Entry 9IVG (electron microscopy, 3.00 A resolution); this record covers chains B and G of the 6 polymer chains in the assembly.

# Chain B
Molecule: Guanine nucleotide-binding protein G(I)/G(S)/G(T) subunit beta-1
From: Homo sapiens
UniProt: P62873 (GBB1_HUMAN); residues 2-340 here = UniProt positions 2-340
Sequence (345 residues; row label = number of the first residue in the row; numbers below 1 keep their minus sign (Met-4 is residue -4)):
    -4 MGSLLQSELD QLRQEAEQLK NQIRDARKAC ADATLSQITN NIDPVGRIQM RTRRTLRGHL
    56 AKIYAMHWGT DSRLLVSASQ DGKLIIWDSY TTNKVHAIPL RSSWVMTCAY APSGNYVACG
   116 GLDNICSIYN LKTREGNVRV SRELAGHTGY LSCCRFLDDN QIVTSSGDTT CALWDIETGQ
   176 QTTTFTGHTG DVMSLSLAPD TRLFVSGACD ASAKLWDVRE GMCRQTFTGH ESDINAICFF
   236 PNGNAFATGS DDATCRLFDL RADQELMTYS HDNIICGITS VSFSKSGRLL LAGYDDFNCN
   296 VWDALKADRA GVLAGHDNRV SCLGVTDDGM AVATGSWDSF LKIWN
Unresolved in the structure: -4 to 2
Sequence notes: initiating methionine (-4); expression tag (-3 to 1)
Curated features (UniProtKB/Swiss-Prot):
  - modified residue: Ser2 (N-acetylserine), His266 (Phosphohistidine)

# Chain G
Molecule: Guanine nucleotide-binding protein G(I)/G(S)/G(O) subunit gamma-2
From: Homo sapiens
UniProt: P59768 (GBG2_HUMAN); numbering as in UniProt (aligned over 2-71)
Sequence (70 residues; numbered 2 to 71; the number before each row is that of its first residue):
     2 ASNNTASIAQ ARKLVEQLKM EANIDRIKVS KAAADLMAYC EAHAKEDPLL TPVPASENPF
    62 REKKFFCAIL
Unresolved in the structure: 2-6, 63-71
Curated features (UniProtKB/Swiss-Prot):
  - modified residue: Ala2 (N-acetylalanine), Cys68 (Cysteine methyl ester)
  - lipidation: Cys68 (S-geranylgeranyl cysteine)

# Interface between chain B and chain G
Residue-residue contacts (86; chain B residue first):
  Leu4(B) with Ser8(G)
  Leu7(B) with Ile9(G); Ala12(G), hydrophobic; Arg13(G); Val16(G)
  Glu10(B) with Val16(G); Lys20(G), salt bridge
  Ala11(B) with Val16(G); Leu19(G)
  Leu14(B) with Val16(G); Leu19(G), hydrophobic; Lys20(G)
  Ile18(B) with Ala23(G), hydrophobic; Arg27(G)
  Ala21(B) with Arg27(G)
  Ala24(B) with Lys29(G)
  Cys25(B) with Arg27(G); Ile28(G); Lys29(G); Val30(G), hydrogen bond (backbone-backbone)
  Ala26(B) with Val30(G), hydrophobic
  Asp27(B) with Lys29(G); Val30(G), hydrogen bond (side chain-backbone); Ser31(G), hydrogen bond
  Ala28(B) with Val30(G)
  Leu30(B) with Ala34(G), hydrophobic
  Ile33(B) with Ala34(G), hydrophobic; Met38(G), hydrophobic
  Thr34(B) with Met38(G), hydrogen bond
  Ile37(B) with Glu42(G)
  Val40(B) with Leu51(G), hydrophobic
  Ile43(B) with Leu51(G)
  Met45(B) with Leu50(G), hydrophobic
  Arg48(B) with Asn59(G); Phe61(G)
  Arg49(B) with Pro60(G), hydrogen bond (side chain-backbone); Phe61(G), hydrogen bond (side chain-backbone); Arg62(G)
  Ser84(B) with Phe61(G)
  Tyr85(B) with Pro60(G); Phe61(G), hydrophobic
  Cys218(B) with Gln18(G), hydrogen bond (backbone-side chain); Glu22(G)
  Arg219(B) with Glu22(G)
  Thr221(B) with Glu22(G), hydrogen bond
  Phe235(B) with Leu37(G), hydrophobic; Tyr40(G), hydrophobic; Cys41(G), hydrophobic
  Pro236(B) with Tyr40(G)
  Asn237(B) with Tyr40(G)
  Asp254(B) with Ala33(G)
  Arg256(B) with Asp26(G); Arg27(G); Ile28(G), hydrogen bond (backbone-backbone); Asp36(G), salt bridge
  Ala257(B) with Ile28(G)
  Asp258(B) with Ile25(G); Arg27(G), salt bridge
  Gln259(B) with Val30(G)
  Leu261(B) with Val30(G), hydrophobic; Leu37(G), hydrophobic
  Ser279(B) with Asp48(G), hydrogen bond; Leu50(G)
  Lys280(B) with Glu47(G); Asp48(G)
  Ser281(B) with Tyr40(G); Cys41(G); His44(G); Asp48(G), hydrogen bond
  Arg283(B) with Leu51(G)
  Leu284(B) with Leu50(G); Leu51(G), hydrophobic
  Leu300(B) with Met38(G), hydrophobic; Cys41(G), hydrophobic
  Val320(B) with Leu50(G), hydrophobic
  Asp323(B) with Pro49(G)
  Gly324(B) with Pro49(G); Leu50(G)
  Met325(B) with Pro49(G), hydrophobic; Asn59(G); Pro60(G)
  Ala326(B) with Phe61(G), hydrophobic
  Val327(B) with Leu50(G), hydrophobic
  Ile338(B) with Phe61(G), hydrophobic
  Asn340(B) with Asn59(G), hydrogen bond; Phe61(G)
Also at the interface, not in a pair above, chain B (60 interface residues in all): Glu3, Gln6, Gln17, Arg22, Trp63, Ser67, Lys209, Gln220, Ala240, Leu252, Gly282
Also at the interface, not in a pair above, chain G (40 interface residues in all): Leu15, Ala35, Ala45, Val54, Glu58

# Summary
Chain B and chain G form an interface of 60 and 40 residues respectively; the contacts include 12 hydrogen
bonds and 3 salt bridges. Polar pairs include Glu10(B)-Lys20(G), Arg256(B)-Asp36(G) and Asp258(B)-Arg27(G).
Chain B is Guanine nucleotide-binding protein G(I)/G(S)/G(T) subunit beta-1 and chain G is Guanine
nucleotide-binding protein G(I)/G(S)/G(O) subunit gamma-2, both from Homo sapiens; the structure, Cryo-EM
structure of the GLP-1(9-36)-bound human GLP-1R-Gs complex, was determined by electron microscopy together
with 9IVM from the same study.
